Entry 1HW2 (X-ray diffraction, 3.25 A resolution); this record covers chains E and B of the 4 polymer chains in the assembly.

== Chain E ==
Molecule: 22-nt DNA strand
Sequence (22 nucleotides; row label = number of the first residue in the row):
     1 GCATCTGGTCGGACCAGATCGA
Disordered / not traced: 1, 20-22

== Chain B ==
Protein: Fatty acid metabolism regulator protein
Organism: Escherichia coli
Reference sequence: P0A8V6 (FADR_ECOLI); residue numbers follow UniProt; this construct covers 1-239
Sequence (239 residues; row label = number of the first residue in the row):
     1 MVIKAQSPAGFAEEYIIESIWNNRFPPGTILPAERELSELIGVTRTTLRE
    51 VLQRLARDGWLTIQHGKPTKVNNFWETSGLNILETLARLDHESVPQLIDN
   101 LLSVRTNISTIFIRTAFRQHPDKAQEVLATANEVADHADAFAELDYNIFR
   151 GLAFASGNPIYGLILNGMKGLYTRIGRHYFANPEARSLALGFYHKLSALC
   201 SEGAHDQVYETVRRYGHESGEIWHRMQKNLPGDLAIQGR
Disordered / not traced: 1-6, 229-239
UniProt features mapped onto this chain:
  - DNA-binding region: Glu34 to Thr69 (H-T-H motif)
  - region: Tyr215 to Leu230 (Binds acyl-CoA)
  - binding site (CoA): Asp99, Ser103 to Asn107, Arg213, Ser219

== Interface between chain E and chain B ==
Pairs across the interface (17):
  DT9(E) with Ser7(B), hydrogen bond to the phosphate; Pro8(B), phosphate contact; Ala9(B), hydrogen bond to the phosphate; Thr47(B), sugar contact; Glu50(B), phosphate contact
  DC10(E) with Pro8(B), phosphate contact; Thr44(B), hydrogen bond to the phosphate; Thr46(B), base contact; Thr47(B), hydrogen bond to the phosphate
  DG11(E) with Thr44(B), hydrogen bond to the base; Thr46(B), hydrogen bond to the base
  DC14(E) with Arg35(B), base contact
  DA16(E) with His65(B), base contact
  DG17(E) with His65(B), hydrogen bond to the sugar; Gly66(B), base contact
  DA18(E) with His65(B), sugar contact; Gly66(B), sugar contact
Also at the interface, not in a pair above, chain E (8 interface residues in all): DG8
Also at the interface, not in a pair above, chain B (13 interface residues in all): Gly10, Gly42, Val43

== Overview ==
Chain E and chain B form an interface of 8 and 13 residues respectively; the contacts include 7 hydrogen
bonds. Polar pairs include DG11(E)-Thr44(B), DG11(E)-Thr46(B) and DG17(E)-His65(B). From UniProt: 8
CoA-binding residues on chain B.
Here chain E is a 22-nt DNA strand and chain B is Fatty acid metabolism regulator protein (Escherichia coli).
Entry 1HW2 (Fadr-DNA complex: transcriptional control of fatty acid metabolism in echerichia coli) was
determined by X-ray diffraction (same publication as 1HW1).
